Entry 6ND1 (electron microscopy, 4.10 A resolution (low resolution: residue-level contacts below are approximate; hydrogen-bond / salt-bridge calls are withheld)); this record covers chains B and D of the 6 polymer chains in the assembly.

[Chain B]
Name: Protein transport protein SEC61
Organism: Saccharomyces cerevisiae
UniProt: P32915 (SC61A_YEAST); residues 1-480 here = UniProt positions 1-480
Amino-acid sequence (480 residues; numbered 1 to 480; the number before each row is that of its first residue):
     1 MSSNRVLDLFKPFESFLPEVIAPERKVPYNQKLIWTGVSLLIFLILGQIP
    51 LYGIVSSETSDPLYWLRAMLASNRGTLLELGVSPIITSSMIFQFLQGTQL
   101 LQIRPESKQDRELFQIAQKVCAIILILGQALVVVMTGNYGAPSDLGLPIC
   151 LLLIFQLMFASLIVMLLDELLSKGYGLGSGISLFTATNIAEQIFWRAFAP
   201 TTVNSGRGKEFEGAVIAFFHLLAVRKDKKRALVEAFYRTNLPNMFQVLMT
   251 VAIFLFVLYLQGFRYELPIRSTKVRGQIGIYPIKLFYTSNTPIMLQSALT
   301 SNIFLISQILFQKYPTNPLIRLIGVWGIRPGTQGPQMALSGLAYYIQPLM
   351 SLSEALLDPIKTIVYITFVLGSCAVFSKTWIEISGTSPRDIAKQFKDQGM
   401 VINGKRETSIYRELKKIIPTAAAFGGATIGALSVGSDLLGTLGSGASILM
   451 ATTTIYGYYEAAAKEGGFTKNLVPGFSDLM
Not modelled in the structure: 1-18, 55-57, 94-114, 139-143, 225-227, 319-343, 466-480

[Chain D]
Name: Protein transport protein SBH1
Organism: Saccharomyces cerevisiae
UniProt: P52870 (SC6B1_YEAST); the author numbering skips numbers that UniProt does not, so the offset changes along the chain: 0-36 = UniProt 1-37; 38-82 = UniProt 38-82
Amino-acid sequence (82 residues; numbered 0 to 82; 1 number in that range is skipped by the numbering (no residue carries it; nothing is unmodelled there); the number before each row is that of its first residue; numbering starts at 0):
     0 MSSPTPPGGQRTLQKRKQGSSQKVAASAPKKNTNSNN
    38 SILKIYSDEATGLRVDPLVVLFLAVGFIFSVVALHVISKVAGKLF
Not modelled in the structure: 0-35, 78-82

[Interface between chain B and chain D]
Contacting residue pairs - 23 pairs, chain B then chain D:
  Glu-19(B) / Arg-51(D)
  Glu-19(B) / Val-52(D)
  Val-20(B) / Val-52(D)
  Ile-21(B) / Arg-51(D)
  Ile-21(B) / Val-52(D)
  Trp-35(B) / Pro-54(D)
  Trp-35(B) / Leu-55(D)
  Val-38(B) / Leu-58(D)
  Ile-42(B) / Ala-61(D)
  Ile-45(B) / Ile-65(D)
  Leu-46(B) / Ile-65(D)
  Ile-49(B) / Val-69(D)
  Pro-50(B) / His-72(D)
  Leu-51(B) / His-72(D)
  Tyr-52(B) / Leu-71(D)
  Tyr-52(B) / His-72(D)
  Leu-77(B) / Phe-64(D)
  Gln-156(B) / Phe-64(D)
  Phe-159(B) / Phe-64(D)
  Ala-160(B) / Phe-64(D)
  Leu-166(B) / Val-57(D)
  Leu-170(B) / Pro-54(D)
  Tyr-175(B) / Pro-54(D)
Also at the interface, not in a pair above, chain B (21 interface residues in all): Ile-163, Leu-167
Also at the interface, not in a pair above, chain D (14 interface residues in all): Val-68, Ser-75

[In short]
Chain B and chain D form an interface of 21 and 14 residues respectively.
Chain B is Protein transport protein SEC61 and chain D is Protein transport protein SBH1, both from
Saccharomyces cerevisiae; the structure, CryoEM structure of the Sec Complex from yeast, was determined by
electron microscopy.
